Entry 9C82 (electron microscopy, 6.84 A resolution (low resolution: residue-level contacts below are approximate; hydrogen-bond / salt-bridge calls are withheld)); this record covers chains C and D of the 5 polymer chains in the assembly.

== Chain C ==
Molecule: Beclin 1-associated autophagy-related key regulator
Organism: Homo sapiens
UniProt: Q6ZNE5 (BAKOR_HUMAN); residue numbers follow UniProt; this construct covers 1-492
Chain sequence (492 residues; each row starts with the number of its first residue):
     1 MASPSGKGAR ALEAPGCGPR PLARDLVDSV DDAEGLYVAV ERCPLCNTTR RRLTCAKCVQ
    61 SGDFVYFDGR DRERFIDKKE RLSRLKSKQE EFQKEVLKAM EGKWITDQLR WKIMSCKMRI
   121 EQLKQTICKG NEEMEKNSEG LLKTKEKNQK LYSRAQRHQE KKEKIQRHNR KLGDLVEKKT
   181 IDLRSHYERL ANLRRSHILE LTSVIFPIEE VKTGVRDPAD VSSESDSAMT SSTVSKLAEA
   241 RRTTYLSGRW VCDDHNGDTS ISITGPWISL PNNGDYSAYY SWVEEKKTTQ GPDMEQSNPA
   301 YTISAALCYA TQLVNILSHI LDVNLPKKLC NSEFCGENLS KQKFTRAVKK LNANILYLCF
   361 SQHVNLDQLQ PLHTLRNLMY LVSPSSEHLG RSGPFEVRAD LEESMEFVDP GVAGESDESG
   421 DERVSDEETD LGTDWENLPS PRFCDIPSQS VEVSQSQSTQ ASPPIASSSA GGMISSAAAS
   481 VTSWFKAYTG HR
Disordered / not traced: 1-42, 53-75, 213-256, 282-297, 399-492
UniProt features mapped onto this chain:
  - region: Cys43 to Cys58 (Cysteine repeats)
  - modified residue: Ser29 (Phosphoserine), Ser416 (Phosphoserine), Thr429 (Phosphothreonine)

== Chain D ==
Molecule: Beclin-1
Organism: Homo sapiens
UniProt: Q14457 (BECN1_HUMAN); numbering as in UniProt (aligned over 1-450)
Chain sequence (450 residues; numbered 1 to 450; the number before each row is that of its first residue):
     1 MEGSKTSNNS TMQVSFVCQR CSQPLKLDTS FKILDRVTIQ ELTAPLLTTA QAKPGETQEE
    61 ETNSGEEPFI ETPRQDGVSR RFIPPARMMS TESANSFTLI GEASDGGTME NLSRRLKVTG
   121 DLFDIMSGQT DVDHPLCEEC TDTLLDQLDT QLNVTENECQ NYKRCLEILE QMNEDDSEQL
   181 QMELKELALE EERLIQELED VEKNRKIVAE NLEKVQAEAE RLDQEEAQYQ REYSEFKRQQ
   241 LELDDELKSV ENQMRYAQTQ LDKLKKTNVF NATFHIWHSG QFGTINNFRL GRLPSVPVEW
   301 NEINAAWGQT VLLLHALANK MGLKFQRYRL VPYGNHSYLE SLTDKSKELP LYCSGGLRFF
   361 WDNKFDHAMV AFLDCVQQFK EEVEKGETRF CLPYRMDVEK GKIEDTGGSG GSYSIKTQFN
   421 SEEQWTKALK FMLTNLKWGL AWVSSQFYNK
Disordered / not traced: 1-109, 354-362, 450
UniProt features mapped onto this chain:
  - region: Trp425 to Lys450 (Required for membrane-association)
  - motif: Thr108 to Ser127 (BH3)
  - modified residue: Met1 (N-acetylmethionine), Ser15 (Phosphoserine), Ser30 (Phosphoserine), Ser90 (Phosphoserine), Ser93 (Phosphoserine), Ser96 (Phosphoserine), Thr119 (Phosphothreonine)
  - cross-link (Glycyl lysine isopeptide (Lys-Gly)): Lys402 (interchain with G-Cter in ubiquitin), Lys437 (interchain with G-Cter in ubiquitin)

== How chain C and chain D interact ==
Residue-residue contacts (39):
  Cys43(C) with Cys137(D)
  Leu45(C) with His134(D); Cys137(D); Glu139(D); Cys140(D)
  Cys46(C) with Glu139(D)
  Arg52(C) with Glu138(D)
  Lys78(C) with Leu148(D)
  Lys79(C) with Leu148(D)
  Leu82(C) with Gln151(D); Leu152(D); Thr155(D)
  Phe92(C) with Tyr162(D)
  Leu109(C) with Leu180(D)
  Ile113(C) with Glu183(D)
  Cys116(C) with Leu187(D)
  Lys162(C) with Tyr233(D)
  Ile165(C) with Phe236(D); Gln240(D)
  Gln166(C) with Phe236(D)
  His168(C) with Gln240(D)
  Asn169(C) with Phe236(D); Gln239(D); Gln240(D); Leu243(D)
  Leu172(C) with Gln240(D); Leu243(D); Asp244(D)
  Gly173(C) with Leu243(D)
  Leu175(C) with Leu247(D)
  Val176(C) with Leu243(D); Glu246(D); Leu247(D)
  Lys179(C) with Leu247(D); Val250(D)
  Thr180(C) with Val250(D)
  Leu183(C) with Val250(D); Met254(D)
  Ala305(C) with Tyr333(D)
Other interface residues (no listed pair), chain C (34 interface residues in all): Leu85, Gln89, Ala99, Ile120, Leu123, Ile127, Ala155, Asp182, His186, Val204
Other interface residues (no listed pair), chain D (34 interface residues in all): Cys159, Leu169, Leu194, Val201, Glu226, Lys237, Glu251, Ala257, Ala316, Pro332

== Overview ==
Chain C and chain D each contribute 34 residues to their interface.
Here chain C is Beclin 1-associated autophagy-related key regulator and chain D is Beclin-1, both from Homo
sapiens. Entry 9C82 (Structure of human ULK1C:PI3KC3-C1 supercomplex) was determined by electron microscopy.
